PDB entry 1ESJ | X-ray diffraction, 1.80 A resolution | chains A and C of the 3 polymer chains in the assembly

Chain A (and C):
Protein: Hydroxyethylthiazole kinase
Source organism: Bacillus subtilis
Notes: EC 2.7.1.50; chain C of this document is another copy of the same molecule, construct and numbering; everything in this record applies to it too
Reference sequence: P39593 (THIM_BACSU); residue numbers follow UniProt; this construct covers 1-272
Amino-acid sequence (284 residues; row label = number of the first residue in the row; numbers below 1 keep their minus sign (Met-11 is residue -11)):
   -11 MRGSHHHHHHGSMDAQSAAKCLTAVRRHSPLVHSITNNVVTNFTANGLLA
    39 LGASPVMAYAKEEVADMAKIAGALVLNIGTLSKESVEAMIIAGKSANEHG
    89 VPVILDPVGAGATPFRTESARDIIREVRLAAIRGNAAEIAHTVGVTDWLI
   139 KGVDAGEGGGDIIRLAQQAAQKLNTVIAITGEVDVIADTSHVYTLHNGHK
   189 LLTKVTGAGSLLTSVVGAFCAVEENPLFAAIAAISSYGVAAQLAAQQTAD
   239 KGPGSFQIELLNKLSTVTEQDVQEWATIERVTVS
Sequence notes: expression tag (-11 to 0); engineered mutation Ser198 (Cys in P39593)
Swiss-Prot annotation at these positions:
  - binding site (substrate): Met45, Gly195
  - binding site (ATP): Arg121, Thr168

Interface between chain A and chain C:
Pairs across the interface (47; chain A residue first):
  Asn26(A) - Asn26(C)
  Thr29(A) - Asn26(C)  hydrogen bond (side chain-backbone)
  Thr29(A) - Val27(C)
  Asn30(A) - Val27(C)  hydrogen bond (side chain-backbone)
  Asn30(A) - Thr194(C)
  Ala33(A) - Val27(C)  hydrophobic
  Ala33(A) - Thr194(C)
  Asn34(A) - Val193(C)
  Asn34(A) - Thr194(C)  hydrogen bond (side chain-backbone)
  Asn34(A) - Gln245(C)
  Leu37(A) - Thr191(C)
  Leu37(A) - Lys192(C)
  Leu37(A) - Val193(C)
  Leu37(A) - Thr194(C)
  Ala38(A) - Pro241(C)  hydrophobic
  Met45(A) - Val27(C)  hydrophobic
  Met45(A) - Gly67(C)
  Met45(A) - Thr68(C)
  Met45(A) - Arg104(C)  hydrogen bond (backbone-side chain)
  Ala46(A) - Arg104(C)
  Tyr47(A) - Asn26(C)  hydrogen bond
  Tyr47(A) - Thr68(C)
  Ala48(A) - Leu69(C)
  Ala48(A) - Phe103(C)  hydrophobic
  Glu50(A) - Lys71(C)
  Glu50(A) - Phe103(C)
  Glu51(A) - Leu69(C)
  Glu51(A) - Thr101(C)  hydrogen bond
  Glu51(A) - Phe103(C)
  Glu51(A) - Arg104(C)  salt bridge
  Asp54(A) - Pro102(C)
  Met55(A) - Thr101(C)
  Met55(A) - Arg104(C)
  Ile58(A) - Ala100(C)
  Glu72(A) - Glu72(C)
  Ile246(A) - Gly242(C)
  Ile246(A) - Ser243(C)
  Ile246(A) - Ile246(C)  hydrophobic
  Leu249(A) - Pro241(C)
  Leu249(A) - Gly242(C)
  Leu249(A) - Gln245(C)
  Asn250(A) - Lys239(C)
  Asn250(A) - Gly240(C)
  Asn250(A) - Pro241(C)
  Asn250(A) - Gly242(C)  hydrogen bond (side chain-backbone)
  Asn250(A) - Ser243(C)  hydrogen bond (side chain-backbone)
  Ser253(A) - Pro241(C)
Interface residues without a listed pair, chain A (22 interface residues in all): Thr254
Interface residues without a listed pair, chain C (25 interface residues in all): Phe31, Ser70

Overview:
Chain A and chain C form an interface of 22 and 25 residues respectively, with 8 hydrogen bonds and 1 salt
bridge. Polar contacts include Glu51(A)-Arg104(C), Thr29(A)-Asn26(C) and Asn30(A)-Val27(C).
Chain A and chain C are both Hydroxyethylthiazole kinase (Bacillus subtilis); the structure, Crystal structure
of thiazole kinase mutant (C198S), was determined by X-ray diffraction, deposited together with 1EKK, 1EKQ and
1ESQ.
